Entry 7ZSA (electron microscopy, 4.00 A resolution); this record covers chains N and R of the 38 polymer chains in the assembly.

Chain N:
Molecule: Non-template DNA
Sequence (209 nucleotides; each row starts with the number of its first residue; numbers below 1 keep their minus sign (DA-73 is residue -73)):
   -73 AGCACGCTGT GTATATAATA GCTATGGAAC GTTCGATTCA CCTCCGATGT GTGTTGTACA
   -13 TACATAAAAA TATCATAGCT CTTCTGCGCT GTGTTGGTCG TAGACAGCTC TAGCACCGCT
    47 TAAACGCACG TACGCGCTGT CCCCCGCGTT TTAACCGCCA AGGGGATTAC TCCCTAGTCT
   107 CCAGGCACGT GTCAGATATA TACATCGAT

Chain R:
Name: Transcription initiation factor IIF subunit beta
Source organism: Saccharomyces cerevisiae
UniProt: P41896 (T2FB_YEAST); numbering as in UniProt (aligned over 1-400)
Sequence (400 residues; row label = number of the first residue in the row):
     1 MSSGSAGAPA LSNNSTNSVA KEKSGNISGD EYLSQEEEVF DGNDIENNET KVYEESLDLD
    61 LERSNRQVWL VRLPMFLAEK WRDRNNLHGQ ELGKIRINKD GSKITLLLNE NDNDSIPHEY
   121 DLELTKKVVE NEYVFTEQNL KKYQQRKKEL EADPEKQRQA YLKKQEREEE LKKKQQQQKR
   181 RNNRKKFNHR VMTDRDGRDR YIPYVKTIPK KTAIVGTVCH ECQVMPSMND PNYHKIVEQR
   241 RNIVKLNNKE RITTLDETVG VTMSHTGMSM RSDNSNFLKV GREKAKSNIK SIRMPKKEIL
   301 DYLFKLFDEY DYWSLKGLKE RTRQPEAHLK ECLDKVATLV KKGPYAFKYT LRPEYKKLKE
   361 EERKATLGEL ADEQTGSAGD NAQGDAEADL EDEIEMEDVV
Disordered / not traced: 1-37, 145-197, 359-400

Interface between chain N and chain R:
Pairs across the interface - 17 pairs, chain N then chain R:
  DG-53(N) - Lys290(R)  phosphate contact
  DG-53(N) - Ser291(R)  sugar contact
  DG-53(N) - Ile292(R)  phosphate contact
  DG-53(N) - Arg293(R)  salt bridge to the phosphate
  DC-52(N) - Asn288(R)  phosphate contact
  DC-52(N) - Ile289(R)  sugar contact
  DC-52(N) - Lys290(R)  sugar contact
  DC-52(N) - Ser291(R)  hydrogen bond to the phosphate
  DC-52(N) - Pro325(R)  phosphate contact
  DT-51(N) - Asn288(R)  phosphate contact
  DA-45(N) - Phe347(R)  base contact
  DC-44(N) - Lys341(R)  phosphate contact
  DC-44(N) - Lys342(R)  salt bridge to the phosphate
  DC-44(N) - Phe347(R)  sugar contact
  DG-43(N) - Lys341(R)  phosphate contact
  DG-43(N) - Lys342(R)  salt bridge to the phosphate
  DG-43(N) - Gly343(R)  phosphate contact
Interface residues without a listed pair, chain R (14 interface residues in all): Lys319, Glu326, Ala346

Summary:
The interface between chain N and chain R involves 6 residues on one side and 14 on the other, with 1 hydrogen
bond and 3 salt bridges. Among the polar pairs are DC-52(N)-Ser291(R), DG-53(N)-Arg293(R) and
DC-44(N)-Lys342(R).
Here chain N is Non-template DNA and chain R is Transcription initiation factor IIF subunit beta
(Saccharomyces cerevisiae). Entry 7ZSA (Yeast RNA polymerase II transcription pre-initiation complex with the
+1 nucleosome and NTP (complex B)) was determined by electron microscopy (same publication as 7ZS9 and 7ZSB).
